Entry 8RFJ (electron microscopy, 3.18 A resolution); this record covers chains H and M of the 12 polymer chains in the assembly.

[Chain H]
Molecule: crRNA
Source organism: Pseudomonas oleovorans
Sequence (61 nucleotides; row label = number of the first residue in the row; numbers below 1 keep their minus sign (G-7 is residue -7)):
    -7 GUGAGCGGCAUCCAAGUUACGCAUCAGAUUCGAGACGCGAGUAUUUCCCG
    43 CGUGCGCGGGG
Disordered / not traced: 44-47

[Chain M]
Molecule: CRISPR type AFERR-associated protein Csf5
Source organism: Pseudomonas oleovorans
Reference sequence: A0A379PNK2 (A0A379PNK2_PSEOL); residues 1-236 here = UniProt positions 1-236
Amino-acid sequence (236 residues; row label = number of the first residue in the row):
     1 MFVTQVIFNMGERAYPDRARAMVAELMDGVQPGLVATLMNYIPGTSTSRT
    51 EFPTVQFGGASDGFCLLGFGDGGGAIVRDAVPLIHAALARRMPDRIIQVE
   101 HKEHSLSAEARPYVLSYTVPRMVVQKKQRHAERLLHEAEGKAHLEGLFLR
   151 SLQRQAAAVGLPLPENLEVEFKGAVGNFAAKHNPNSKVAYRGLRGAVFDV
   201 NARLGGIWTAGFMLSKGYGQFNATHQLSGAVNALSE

[Interface between chain H and chain M]
Residue-residue contacts (55; chain H residue first):
  C28(H) - Glu100(M)  hydrogen bond to the sugar
  C28(H) - Lys102(M)  sugar contact
  G29(H) - Ser61(M)  hydrogen bond to the phosphate
  G29(H) - Asn222(M)  hydrogen bond to the base
  G29(H) - His225(M)  stacking on the base
  C30(H) - Arg13(M)  hydrogen bond to the sugar
  C30(H) - Gly59(M)  sugar contact
  C30(H) - Ala60(M)  phosphate contact
  C30(H) - Ser61(M)  hydrogen bond to the phosphate
  C30(H) - Pro120(M)  sugar contact
  C30(H) - Arg121(M)  base contact
  C30(H) - Gln220(M)  hydrogen bond to the base
  C30(H) - Phe221(M)  base contact
  G31(H) - Ser61(M)  base contact
  G31(H) - Pro120(M)  phosphate contact
  G31(H) - Leu234(M)  base contact
  A32(H) - Arg13(M)  hydrogen bond to the base
  A32(H) - Tyr15(M)  hydrogen bond to the sugar
  A32(H) - Ser61(M)  base contact
  A32(H) - Arg194(M)  salt bridge to the phosphate
  G33(H) - Arg13(M)  hydrogen bond to the base
  G33(H) - Tyr15(M)  stacking on the base
  G33(H) - Asp17(M)  base contact
  G33(H) - Arg121(M)  hydrogen bond to the base
  G33(H) - Phe178(M)  sugar contact
  G33(H) - Ala179(M)  hydrogen bond to the sugar
  G33(H) - Arg194(M)  hydrogen bond to the base
  U34(H) - Ala179(M)  sugar contact
  U34(H) - Lys181(M)  phosphate contact
  A35(H) - Phe178(M)  hydrogen bond to the base
  A35(H) - Ala179(M)  phosphate contact
  A35(H) - Lys181(M)  salt bridge to the phosphate
  A35(H) - Ala189(M)  sugar contact
  A35(H) - Tyr190(M)  base contact
  A35(H) - Arg191(M)  base contact
  U36(H) - Gln125(M)  base contact
  U36(H) - Lys187(M)  phosphate contact
  U36(H) - Val188(M)  base contact
  U36(H) - Ala189(M)  hydrogen bond to the base
  U37(H) - Val188(M)  base contact
  U37(H) - Tyr190(M)  hydrogen bond to the base
  C41(H) - Ser48(M)  sugar contact
  C41(H) - Thr50(M)  base contact
  G42(H) - Thr50(M)  phosphate contact
  G50(H) - Thr50(M)  base contact
  G51(H) - Thr50(M)  sugar contact
  G51(H) - Phe212(M)  phosphate contact
  G52(H) - Thr50(M)  hydrogen bond to the phosphate
  G52(H) - Phe212(M)  phosphate contact
  G52(H) - Met213(M)  phosphate contact
  G53(H) - Lys181(M)  sugar contact
  G53(H) - His182(M)  hydrogen bond to the sugar
  G53(H) - Tyr190(M)  phosphate contact
  G53(H) - Met213(M)  phosphate contact
  G53(H) - Lys216(M)  base contact
Interface residues without a listed pair, chain M (37 interface residues in all): Pro16, Thr47, Arg49, Asp62, Asn177, Ala180

[Summary]
16 residues of chain H and 37 residues of chain M are in contact; the contacts include 17 hydrogen bonds, 2
salt bridges and 2 aromatic stacking contacts. Polar pairs include G29(H)-Asn222(M), C30(H)-Gln220(M) and
A32(H)-Arg13(M).
Here chain H is crRNA and chain M is CRISPR type AFERR-associated protein Csf5, both from Pseudomonas
oleovorans. Entry 8RFJ (DNA bound type IV-A1 CRISPR effector complex with the DinG helicase from P.
oleovorans) was determined by electron microscopy together with 8RC2, 8RC3, 8S35, 8S36 and 8S37 from the same
study.
